2VQE - chains A and E of the 23 polymer chains in the assembly; structure by X-ray diffraction, 2.50 A resolution.

== Chain A ==
Molecule: 16S RRNA
Organism: Thermus thermophilus
Sequence (1522 nucleotides; row label = number of the first residue in the row; note: 42 numbers in that range are skipped by the numbering (no residue carries them; nothing is unmodelled there); a row labelled like 190A-190L holds insertion residues (190A, then the next letters in order); numbering starts at 0):
     0 UUUGUUGGAG AGUUUGAUCC UGGCUCAGGG UGAACGCUGG CGGCGUGCCU AAGACAUGCA
    60 AGUCGUGCGG G
    73 CCGCGGGGUU UU
    88 ACUCCG
    95 UGGUC
   101 AGCGGCGGAC GGGUGAGUAA CGCGUGGGU
  129A G
   130 ACCUACCCGG AAGAGGGGGA CAACCCGGGG AAACUCGGGC UAAUCCCCCA UGUGGACCCG
   190 C
190A-190L CCCUUGGGGUGU
   191 GUCCAAAGGG CUUU
   216 GCCCGCUUCC GGAUGGGCCC GCGUCCCAUC AGCUAGUUGG UGGGGUAAUG GCCCACCAAG
   276 GCGACGACGG GUAGCCGGUC UGAGAGGAUG GCCGGCCACA GGGGCACUGA GACACGGGCC
   336 CCACUCCUAC GGGAGGCAGC AGUUAGGAAU CUUCCGCAAU GGGCGCAAGC CUGACGGAGC
   396 GACGCCGCUU GGAGGAAGAA GCCCUUCGGG GUGUAAACUC CUGAA
   442 CCCGGGACGA AACCCCCGAC GA
   474 GGGGACUGAC GGUACCGGG
   494 GUAAUAGCGC CGGCCAACUC CGUGCCAGCA GCCGCGGUAA UACGGAGGGC GCGAGCGUUA
   554 CCCGGAUUCA CUGGGCGUAA AGGGCGUGUA GGCGGCCUGG GGCGUCCCAU GUGAAAGACC
   614 ACGGCUCAAC CGUGGGGGAG CGUGGGAUAC GCUCAGGCUA GACGGUGGGA GAGGGUGGUG
   674 GAAUUCCCGG AGUAGCGGUG AAAUGCGCAG AUACCGGGAG GAACGCCGAU GGCGAAGGCA
   734 GCCACCUGGU CCACCCGUGA CGCUGAGGCG CGAAAGCGUG GGGAGCAAAC CGGAUUAGAU
   794 ACCCGGGUAG UCCACGCCCU AAACGAUGCG CGCUAGGUCU CUGGGUCU
   848 CCUGGGGGCC GAAGCUAACG CGUUAAGCGC GCCGCCUGGG GAGUACGGCC GCAAGGCUGA
   908 AACUCAAAGG AAUUGACGGG GGCCCGCACA AGCGGUGGAG CAUGUGGUUU AAUUCGAAGC
   968 AACGCGAAGA ACCUUACCAG GCCUUGACAU GCUAGG
 1003A G
  1004 AACCCGGGUG AAAGCCUGGG GUGCCCC
1030A-1030D GCGA
  1031 GGGGAGCCCU AGCACAGGUG CUGCAUGGCC GUCGUCAGCU CGUGCCGUGA GGUGUUGGGU
  1091 UAAGUCCCGC AACGAGCGCA ACCCCCGCCG UUAGUUGCCA GCGGUUCGGC CGGGCACUCU
  1151 AACGGGACUG CCCGCGAAA
  1171 GCGGGAGGAA GGAGGGGACG ACGUCUGGUC AGCAUGGCCC UUACGGCCUG GGCGACACAC
  1231 GUGCUACAAU GCCCACUACA AAGCGAUGCC ACCCGGCAAC GGGGAGCUAA UCGCAAAAAG
  1291 GUGGGCCCAG UUCGGAUUGG GGUCUGCAAC CCGACCCCAU GAAGCCGGAA UCGCUAGUAA
  1351 UCGCGGAUCA G
 1361A C
  1362 CAUGCCGCGG UGAAUACGUU CCCGGGCCUU GUACACACCG CCCGUCACGC CAUGGGAGCG
  1422 GGCUCUACCC GAAGUCGCCG GG
  1446 AGCCUACGGG
  1459 CAGGCGCCGA GGGUAGGGCC CGUGACUGGG GCGAAGUCGU AACAAGGUAG CUGUACCGGA
  1519 AGGUGCGGCU GGAUCACCUC CUUUCU
Not modelled in the structure: 0-4, 1535-1538
Bound ions: Mg2+ site 1: U12, G21, G22; K+ site 1 near U14 (its only coordinating residue here); Mg2+ site 2 near G21 (its only coordinating residue here); Mg2+ site 3 near C48 (its only coordinating residue here); Mg2+ site 4: C48, G115; Mg2+ site 5 near A53 (its only coordinating residue here); Mg2+ site 6: C58, U387, G388; Mg2+ site 7: G61, U62, G105; Mg2+ site 8: G107, G326; Mg2+ site 9: A109, G331; Mg2+ site 10: G115, A116, G117, G289; Mg2+ site 11: A116, G117, G289; 49 more K+ sites not listed; 114 more Mg2+ sites not listed
Small-molecule neighbours: paromomycin (PAR): G1405, U1406, C1407, A1408, C1409, G1489, C1490, G1491, A1492, A1493, G1494, U1495, C1496

== Chain E ==
Protein: 30S ribosomal protein S5
Organism: Thermus thermophilus
UniProtKB: Q5SHQ5 (RS5_THET8); numbering as in UniProt (aligned over 1-162)
Chain sequence (162 residues; row label = number of the first residue in the row):
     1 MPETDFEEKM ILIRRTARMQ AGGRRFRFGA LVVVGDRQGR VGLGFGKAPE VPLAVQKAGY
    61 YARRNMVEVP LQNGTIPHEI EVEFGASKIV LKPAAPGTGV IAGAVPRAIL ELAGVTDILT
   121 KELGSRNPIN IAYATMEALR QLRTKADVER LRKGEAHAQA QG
Not modelled in the structure: 1-4, 156-162
Bound ions: K+ site 1 near Asn65 (its only coordinating residue here); K+ site 2 near Gly114 (its only coordinating residue here)

== How chain A and chain E interact ==
Pairs across the interface (77; chain A residue first):
  U5(A) - Ala95(E)  base contact
  G6(A) - Ala94(E)  base contact
  G6(A) - Ala95(E)  hydrogen bond to the base
  G6(A) - Thr98(E)  hydrogen bond to the base
  G6(A) - Leu119(E)  base contact
  G7(A) - Lys92(E)  hydrogen bond to the base
  G7(A) - Ile101(E)  phosphate contact
  G7(A) - Thr120(E)  hydrogen bond to the sugar
  G7(A) - Lys121(E)  base contact
  A8(A) - Ile101(E)  sugar contact
  A8(A) - Ala102(E)  hydrogen bond to the sugar
  A8(A) - Gly103(E)  sugar contact
  A8(A) - Thr120(E)  sugar contact
  G9(A) - Lys121(E)  salt bridge to the phosphate
  G9(A) - Glu122(E)  hydrogen bond to the phosphate
  G9(A) - Arg126(E)  phosphate contact
  A10(A) - Arg126(E)  salt bridge to the phosphate
  G15(A) - Ala17(E)  hydrogen bond to the base
  G15(A) - Arg18(E)  base contact
  G15(A) - Met19(E)  base contact
  G15(A) - Arg24(E)  hydrogen bond to the sugar
  A16(A) - Thr16(E)  sugar contact
  A16(A) - Ala17(E)  sugar contact
  U17(A) - Arg14(E)  hydrogen bond to the phosphate
  C18(A) - Arg14(E)  salt bridge to the phosphate
  C18(A) - Asn127(E)  hydrogen bond to the phosphate
  C18(A) - Asn130(E)  phosphate contact
  C19(A) - Ala86(E)  phosphate contact
  C19(A) - Ser125(E)  hydrogen bond to the phosphate
  C19(A) - Asn127(E)  phosphate contact
  C19(A) - Asn130(E)  hydrogen bond to the phosphate
  U20(A) - Ala86(E)  phosphate contact
  U20(A) - Ser125(E)  phosphate contact
  G558(A) - Lys121(E)  phosphate contact
  A559(A) - Lys121(E)  salt bridge to the phosphate
  A559(A) - Arg126(E)  salt bridge to the phosphate
  U560(A) - Leu123(E)  base contact
  A864(A) - Gly85(E)  phosphate contact
  U921(A) - Arg18(E)  sugar contact
  U921(A) - Met19(E)  hydrogen bond to the sugar
  G922(A) - Met19(E)  phosphate contact
  G922(A) - Gln20(E)  hydrogen bond to the sugar
  G922(A) - Ala21(E)  hydrogen bond to the phosphate
  A923(A) - Ala21(E)  phosphate contact
  C1069(A) - Gln20(E)  phosphate contact
  C1069(A) - Arg25(E)  hydrogen bond to the phosphate
  U1070(A) - Arg18(E)  salt bridge to the phosphate
  U1070(A) - Gln20(E)  phosphate contact
  U1070(A) - Arg25(E)  salt bridge to the phosphate
  C1071(A) - Arg27(E)  salt bridge to the phosphate
  G1072(A) - Pro49(E)  phosphate contact
  U1073(A) - Lys57(E)  salt bridge to the phosphate
  G1074(A) - Tyr60(E)  phosphate contact
  G1074(A) - Tyr61(E)  hydrogen bond to the phosphate
  G1077(A) - Lys47(E)  hydrogen bond to the base
  U1078(A) - Ile129(E)  sugar contact
  U1078(A) - Asn130(E)  hydrogen bond to the sugar
  U1078(A) - Tyr133(E)  sugar contact
  G1079(A) - Arg14(E)  hydrogen bond to the phosphate
  G1079(A) - Tyr133(E)  phosphate contact
  A1080(A) - Arg14(E)  salt bridge to the phosphate
  A1080(A) - Thr16(E)  hydrogen bond to the phosphate
  A1080(A) - Ala17(E)  sugar contact
  A1080(A) - Phe45(E)  phosphate contact
  A1080(A) - Lys47(E)  phosphate contact
  G1081(A) - Thr16(E)  hydrogen bond to the phosphate
  G1081(A) - Ala17(E)  hydrogen bond to the phosphate
  G1081(A) - Arg18(E)  phosphate contact
  G1081(A) - Arg27(E)  salt bridge to the phosphate
  C1192(A) - Arg25(E)  hydrogen bond to the base
  G1193(A) - Arg25(E)  sugar contact
  U1194(A) - Gly22(E)  sugar contact
  A1396(A) - Met19(E)  base contact
  C1397(A) - Arg24(E)  salt bridge to the phosphate
  A1398(A) - Gln20(E)  base contact
  A1398(A) - Gly22(E)  base contact
  A1398(A) - Gly23(E)  base contact
Also at the interface, not in a pair above, chain E (43 interface residues in all): Leu53, Phe84, Ser87, Val90, Pro96

== Overview ==
The interface between chain A and chain E involves 36 residues on one side and 43 on the other, with 24
hydrogen bonds and 12 salt bridges. Among the polar pairs are G6(A)-Ala95(E), G6(A)-Thr98(E) and
G7(A)-Lys92(E). Chain A binds paromomycin.
Chain A is 16S RRNA and chain E is 30S ribosomal protein S5, both from Thermus thermophilus; the structure,
Modified uridines with C5-methylene substituents at the first position of the tRNA anticodon stabilize U-G
wobble ..., was determined by X-ray diffraction together with 2VQF from the same study.
